Entry 8J7Y (electron microscopy, 3.40 A resolution); this record covers chains E and D of the 6 polymer chains in the assembly.

Chain E:
Name: Heavy chain of YN7114-08 Fab
Organism: Mus musculus
Notes: antibody fragment or engineered binder
Chain sequence (234 residues; row label = number of the first residue in the row):
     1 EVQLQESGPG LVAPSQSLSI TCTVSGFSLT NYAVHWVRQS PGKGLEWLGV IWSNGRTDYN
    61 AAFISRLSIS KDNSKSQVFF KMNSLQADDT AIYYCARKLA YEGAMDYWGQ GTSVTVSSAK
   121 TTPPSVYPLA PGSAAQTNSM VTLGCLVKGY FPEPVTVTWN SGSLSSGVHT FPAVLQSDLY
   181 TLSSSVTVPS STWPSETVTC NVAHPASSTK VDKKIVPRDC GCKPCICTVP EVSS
Disordered / not traced: 219-234
Disulfide bonds: Cys22-Cys95, Cys145-Cys200

Chain D:
Name: Light chain of YN7114-08 Fab
Organism: Mus musculus
Notes: antibody fragment or engineered binder
Chain sequence (218 residues; row label = number of the first residue in the row):
     1 DIVLTQSPAS LAVSLRRRAT ISCRASESVD GYGHSFMHWY QQKSGQPPKL LIYRASNLES
    61 GVPARFSGSG SRTDFTLTID PVEADDAATY YCQQSNEDPY TFGSGTKLEI KRADAAPTVS
   121 IFPPSSEQLT SGGASVVCFL NNFYPKDINV KWKIDGSERQ NGVLNSWTDQ DSKDSTYSMS
   181 STLTLTKDEY ERHNSYTCEA THKTSTSPIV KSFNRNEC
Disordered / not traced: 216-218
Disulfide bonds: Cys23-Cys92, Cys138-Cys198

Interface between chain E and chain D:
Pairs across the interface (9):
  Glu1(E) with Gly61(D); Val62(D), hydrogen bond (side chain-backbone); Pro63(D)
  Gly26(E) with Ser60(D); Gly61(D)
  Asn31(E) with Asn57(D), hydrogen bond
  Tyr32(E) with Ser60(D)
  Arg97(E) with Ser60(D), hydrogen bond
  Tyr101(E) with Arg54(D)
Also at the interface, not in a pair above, chain D (8 interface residues in all): Tyr53, Glu59

Summary:
Chain E and chain D form an interface of 6 and 8 residues respectively, with 3 hydrogen bonds. Among the polar
pairs are Glu1(E)-Val62(D), Asn31(E)-Asn57(D) and Arg97(E)-Ser60(D).
Here chain E is Heavy chain of YN7114-08 Fab and chain D is Light chain of YN7114-08 Fab, both from Mus
musculus. Entry 8J7Y (Cryo-EM structure of hZnT7DeltaHis-loop-Fab complex in zinc-bound state) was determined
by electron microscopy, deposited together with 8J7T, 8J7U, 8J7V, 8J7W, 8J7X and 8J80.
